PDB entry 7ZKI | electron microscopy, 3.60 A resolution | chains 4 and 7 of the 3 polymer chains in the assembly

== Chain 4 ==
Molecule: Met-tRNAiMet
From: Escherichia coli
Sequence (77 nucleotides; numbered 1 to 76 plus 1 insertion-coded residue; the number before each row is that of its first residue):
     1 AGCGGGGUGG AGCAGCC
   17A U
    18 GGUAGCUCGU CGGGCUCAUA ACCCGAAGAU CGUCGGUUCA AAUCCGGCCC CCGCUACCA
Glycans and other covalent adducts: methionine (MET) linked to A76
Modified / non-standard residues: 4SU (4-thiouridine-5'-monophosphate) at position 8, H2U (5,6-dihydrouridine-5'-monophosphate) at position 20, OMC (o2'-methylycytidine-5'-monophosphate) at position 32, 5MU (5-methyluridine 5'-monophosphate) at position 54, PSU (pseudouridine-5'-monophosphate) at position 55
Construct notes: engineered mutation A1 (C3301604 in 1334604293), U72 (A3301532 in 1334604293)

== Chain 7 ==
Name: Translation initiation factor 5B
From: Pyrococcus abyssi GE5
UniProt: chimeric construct of A0A3P7EHT1, Q9UZK7: residues -20 to 0 from A0A3P7EHT1 (A0A3P7EHT1_WUCBA) positions 1-21 (UniProt number = residue number + 21); residues 1-20 from Q9UZK7 positions 1-20 (same numbers); residues 21-598 from Q9UZK7 positions 415-992 (UniProt number = residue number + 394)
Sequence (619 residues; each row starts with the number of its first residue; numbers below 1 keep their minus sign (Met-20 is residue -20)):
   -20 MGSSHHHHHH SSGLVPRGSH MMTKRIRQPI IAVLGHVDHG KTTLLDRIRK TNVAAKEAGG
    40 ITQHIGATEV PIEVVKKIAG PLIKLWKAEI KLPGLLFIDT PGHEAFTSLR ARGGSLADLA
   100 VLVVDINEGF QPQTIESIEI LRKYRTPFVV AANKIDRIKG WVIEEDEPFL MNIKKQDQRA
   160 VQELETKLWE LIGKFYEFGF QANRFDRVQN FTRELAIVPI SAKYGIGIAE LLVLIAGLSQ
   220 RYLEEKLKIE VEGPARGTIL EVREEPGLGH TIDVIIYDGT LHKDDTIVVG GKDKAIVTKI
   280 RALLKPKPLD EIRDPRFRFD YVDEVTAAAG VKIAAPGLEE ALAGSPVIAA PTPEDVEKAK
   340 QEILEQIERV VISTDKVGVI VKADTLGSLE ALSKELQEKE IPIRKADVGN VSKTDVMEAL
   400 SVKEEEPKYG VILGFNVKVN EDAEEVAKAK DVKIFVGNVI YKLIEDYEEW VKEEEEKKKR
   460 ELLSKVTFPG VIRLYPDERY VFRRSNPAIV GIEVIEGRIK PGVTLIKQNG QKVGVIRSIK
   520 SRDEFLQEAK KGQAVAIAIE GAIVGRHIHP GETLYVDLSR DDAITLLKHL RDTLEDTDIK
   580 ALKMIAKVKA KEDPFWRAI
Disordered / not traced: -20 to 3
Bound ions: Mg2+: Thr21, Thr41 (together with GMP-PNP)
Small-molecule neighbours:
  - GMP-PNP (GNP; phosphoaminophosphonic acid-guanylate ester): His15, Val16, Asp17, His18, Gly19, Lys20, Thr21, Thr22, Ala33, Gly39, Ile40, Thr41, Pro80, Gly81, Lys133, Asp135, Arg136, Ser200, Ala201, Lys202
  - methionine (MET): Tyr479, Phe481, Gly490, Ile491, Ser520, Ala533, Val534, Ala535
Swiss-Prot annotation at these positions:
  - binding site (GTP): Asp78 to His82, Asn132 to Asp135
From the paper describing this entry:
  - mutagenesis - H82A: abolished catalytic activity
  - catalytic residues: His82
  - binding site for Met-tRNAiMet (chain 4): Arg482, Arg483, Arg545
  - conformationally variable residues (loop rearrangement): Pro285 to Arg297
  - mutagenesis - Y440A: unchanged catalytic activity on GTP

== Chain 4 / chain 7 interface ==
Pairs across the interface (19):
  A1(4) with Arg483(7), hydrogen bond to the base
  C69(4) with Arg545(7), phosphate contact
  G70(4) with Arg545(7), salt bridge to the phosphate
  A73(4) with Arg483(7), hydrogen bond to the base
  C74(4) with Phe481(7), hydrogen bond to the sugar; Arg482(7), base contact; Arg483(7), hydrogen bond to the base; Ser484(7), base contact
  C75(4) with Phe481(7), sugar contact; Arg482(7), salt bridge to the phosphate; Ile488(7), sugar contact
  A76(4) with Phe481(7), sugar contact; Ile488(7), sugar contact; Arg516(7), base contact; Ser517(7), hydrogen bond to the base; Lys519(7), base contact; Arg521(7), hydrogen bond to the sugar; Ala535(7), base contact; Ala537(7), base contact
Interface residues without a listed pair, chain 4 (8 interface residues in all): C71
Interface residues without a listed pair, chain 7 (15 interface residues in all): Ile518, Asp522, Ile536
Interface features reported in the paper:
  - interface residues, chain 4: A73(4)

== Summary ==
8 residues of chain 4 and 15 residues of chain 7 are in contact, with 6 hydrogen bonds and 2 salt bridges.
Polar pairs include A1(4)-Arg483(7), A73(4)-Arg483(7) and C74(4)-Arg483(7). Ligands of chain 7: methionine and
GMP-PNP. Covalently linked methionine: at A76(4). From the paper: the catalytic residue His82(7); H82A of
chain 7 abolishes catalytic activity.
Chain 4 is Met-tRNAiMet (Escherichia coli) and chain 7 is Translation initiation factor 5B (Pyrococcus abyssi
GE5); the structure, Cryo-EM structure of aIF1A:aIF5B:Met-tRNAiMet complex from a Pyrococcus abyssi 30S
initiation complex, was determined by electron microscopy.
